4AAY - chains E and F of the 4 polymer chains in the assembly; structure by X-ray diffraction, 2.70 A resolution.

Chain E:
Name: AROA
From: Arsenite-oxidising bacterium NT-26
UniProt: Q6VAL8 (Q6VAL8_9RHIZ); residue numbers follow UniProt; this construct covers 1-845
Sequence (845 residues; numbered 1 to 845; the number before each row is that of its first residue):
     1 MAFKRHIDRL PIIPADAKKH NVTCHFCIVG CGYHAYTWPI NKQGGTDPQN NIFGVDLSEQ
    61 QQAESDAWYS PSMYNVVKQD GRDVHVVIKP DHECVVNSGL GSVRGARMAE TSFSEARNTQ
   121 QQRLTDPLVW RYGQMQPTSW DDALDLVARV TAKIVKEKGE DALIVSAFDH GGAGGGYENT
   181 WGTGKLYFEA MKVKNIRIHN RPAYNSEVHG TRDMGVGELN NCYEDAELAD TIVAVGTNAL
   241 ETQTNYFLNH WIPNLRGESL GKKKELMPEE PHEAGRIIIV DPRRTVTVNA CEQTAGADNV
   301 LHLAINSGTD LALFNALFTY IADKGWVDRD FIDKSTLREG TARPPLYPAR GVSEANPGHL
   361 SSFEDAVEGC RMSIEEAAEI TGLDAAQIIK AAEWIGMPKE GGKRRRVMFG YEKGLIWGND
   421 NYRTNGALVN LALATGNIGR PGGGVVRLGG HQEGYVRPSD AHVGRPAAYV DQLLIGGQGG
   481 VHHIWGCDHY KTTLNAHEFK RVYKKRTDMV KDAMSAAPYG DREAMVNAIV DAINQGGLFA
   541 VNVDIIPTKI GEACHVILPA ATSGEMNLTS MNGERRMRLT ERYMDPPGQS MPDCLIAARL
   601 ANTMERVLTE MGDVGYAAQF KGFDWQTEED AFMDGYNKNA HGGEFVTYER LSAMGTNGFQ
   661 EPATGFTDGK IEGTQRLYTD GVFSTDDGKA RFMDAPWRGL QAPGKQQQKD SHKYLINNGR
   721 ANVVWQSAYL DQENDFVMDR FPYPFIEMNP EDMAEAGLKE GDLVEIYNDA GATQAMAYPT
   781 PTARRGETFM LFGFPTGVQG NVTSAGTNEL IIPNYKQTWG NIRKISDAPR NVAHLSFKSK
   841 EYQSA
Not modelled in the structure: 1, 845
Bound ions: 3Fe-4S cluster Fe: Cys24, Cys27, Cys31
Small-molecule neighbours:
  - 3Fe-4S cluster (F3S): Cys24, Phe26, Cys27, Val29, Gly30, Cys31, Tyr33, Gly101, Ser102, Arg104, Gly105, Thr244, Asn245
  - molybdopterin guanosine dinucleotide (MGD; 2-amino-5,6-dimercapto-7-methyl-3,7,8a,9-tetrahydro-8-oxa-1,3,9,10-tetraaza-anthracen-4-one guanosine dinucleotide), molecule 1: Cys27, Arg104, Val235, Gly236, Thr237, Asn238, Glu241, Thr242, Gln243, Val280, Asp281, Pro282, Arg283, Thr285, Ile305, Ser307, Gly308, Asp310, Glu412, Lys413, Gly414, Gly449, Gly450, His451, Asn717, Gly719, Arg720, Ala721, Asn722, Val724, Trp725, Gln726, Phe789, Lys816, Gln817
  - molybdopterin guanosine dinucleotide (MGD), molecule 2: Ala173, Gly174, His199, Asn200, Lys413, Trp417, His451, Gly486, Cys487, Asp488, Thr492, Val543, Asp544, Ile545, Ile546, Thr548, Ala560, Ala561, Thr562, Met566, Asp593, Asn718, Arg720, Gln726, Ser727, Tyr729, Phe792, Gln799, Gly800, Thr803, Tyr815, Lys816
  - oxygen atom (O): His199, Asn200, Glu207, Lys413, Gly450, His451
From the paper describing this entry:
  - binding site for 3Fe-4S cluster: Thr244 to Arg256
  - binding site for molybdopterin guanosine dinucleotide: His199, His451
  - binding site for oxygen atom: Asn200, Glu207, Arg447

Chain F:
Name: AROB
From: Arsenite-oxidising bacterium NT-26
UniProt: Q6VAL9 (Q6VAL9_9RHIZ); residues 1-175 here = UniProt positions 1-175
Sequence (175 residues; row label = number of the first residue in the row):
     1 MSRCQNMVDI GRRQFLRGGA LAAAGATAAV FGVGAPQARA ATAAAGVEYP ANRLANISEL
    61 TLNEPLDVAY PDEDAAGVLL KLGTRVEGGV GPDGDIVGFS TICPHKGFPL SYSADNKTFN
   121 CPGHFSVFDP EKGGQQVWGQ ATQNLPQYVL RVADNGDIFA EGVDELIYGR LSNVL
Not modelled in the structure: 1-43
Bound ions: 2Fe-2S cluster Fe: Cys103, His105, Cys121, His124
Small-molecule neighbours: 2Fe-2S cluster (FES): Cys103, His105, Lys106, Gly107, Phe108, Cys121, Gly123, His124, Phe125, Ser126
From the paper describing this entry:
  - binding site for 2Fe-2S cluster: Phe108, Ser126
  - mutagenesis - S126T: decreased catalytic activity on DCPIP
  - mutagenesis - F108C/G123C: unchanged stability

Interface between chain E and chain F:
Residue-residue contacts (119):
  Ala2(E) - Glu87(F)  hydrogen bond (backbone-side chain)
  Ala2(E) - Lys132(F)
  Ala2(E) - Gly133(F)
  Ala2(E) - Gln135(F)
  Ala2(E) - Asn144(F)
  Phe3(E) - Asn144(F)  hydrogen bond (backbone-side chain)
  Lys4(E) - Gly133(F)  hydrogen bond (side chain-backbone)
  Lys4(E) - Asn144(F)
  Lys4(E) - Leu145(F)  hydrogen bond (side chain-backbone)
  Lys4(E) - Gln147(F)
  Lys4(E) - Asp164(F)  salt bridge
  Lys4(E) - Glu165(F)
  Arg5(E) - Thr142(F)  hydrogen bond (side chain-backbone)
  Arg5(E) - Gln143(F)
  Arg5(E) - Glu165(F)  salt bridge
  His6(E) - Asp164(F)  hydrogen bond (backbone-backbone)
  Ile7(E) - Leu166(F)
  Asp8(E) - Val47(F)
  Asp8(E) - Tyr49(F)  hydrogen bond
  Asp8(E) - Val163(F)
  Asp8(E) - Leu166(F)
  Asp8(E) - Ser172(F)
  Asp8(E) - Asn173(F)  hydrogen bond (backbone-backbone)
  Arg9(E) - Ala45(F)  hydrogen bond (side chain-backbone)
  Arg9(E) - Gly46(F)
  Arg9(E) - Val47(F)
  Arg9(E) - Leu171(F)
  Arg9(E) - Ser172(F)
  Leu10(E) - Leu166(F)  hydrophobic
  Leu10(E) - Leu171(F)  hydrogen bond (backbone-backbone)
  Leu57(E) - Leu171(F)  hydrophobic
  Leu57(E) - Leu175(F)
  Ser58(E) - Leu175(F)
  Gln60(E) - Asp74(F)
  Gln60(E) - Tyr168(F)  hydrogen bond (side chain-backbone)
  Gln60(E) - Gly169(F)
  Gln60(E) - Arg170(F)  hydrogen bond
  Gln60(E) - Leu175(F)
  Gln61(E) - Gly169(F)  hydrogen bond (backbone-backbone)
  Gln62(E) - Tyr168(F)
  Ala63(E) - Lys106(F)
  Ala63(E) - Gly107(F)
  Ala63(E) - Tyr168(F)
  Glu64(E) - Lys106(F)  hydrogen bond (backbone-backbone)
  Glu64(E) - Phe108(F)
  Glu64(E) - Tyr168(F)  hydrogen bond (backbone-side chain)
  Ser65(E) - Tyr168(F)  hydrogen bond (backbone-side chain)
  Trp68(E) - Pro104(F)
  Trp68(E) - Gln143(F)
  Trp68(E) - Leu166(F)
  Trp68(E) - Ile167(F)
  Trp68(E) - Tyr168(F)  hydrophobic
  Trp68(E) - Gly169(F)
  Trp68(E) - Arg170(F)  hydrogen bond (side chain-backbone)
  Trp68(E) - Leu171(F)
  Tyr69(E) - Leu166(F)
  Tyr69(E) - Leu171(F)
  Ser70(E) - Thr142(F)  hydrogen bond
  Ser70(E) - Gln143(F)
  Pro71(E) - Gln143(F)
  Pro71(E) - Glu165(F)
  Pro71(E) - Leu166(F)
  Ser72(E) - Thr142(F)  hydrogen bond
  Gly99(E) - Lys106(F)  hydrogen bond (backbone-side chain)
  Leu100(E) - His124(F)
  Gly101(E) - His105(F)  hydrogen bond (backbone-side chain)
  Ser102(E) - Gln140(F)
  Val103(E) - Gly139(F)
  Val103(E) - Gln140(F)  hydrogen bond (backbone-side chain)
  Val103(E) - Ala141(F)
  Val103(E) - Thr142(F)
  Ala106(E) - Thr142(F)
  Leu240(E) - Trp138(F)  hydrophobic
  Leu240(E) - Gln140(F)
  Glu241(E) - Trp138(F)  hydrogen bond
  Thr244(E) - Gln140(F)
  Leu248(E) - His124(F)
  Leu248(E) - Phe125(F)  hydrophobic
  Arg256(E) - Pro122(F)
  Val286(E) - Trp138(F)  hydrophobic
  Ala290(E) - Phe125(F)  hydrophobic
  Thr294(E) - Phe125(F)
  Asn722(E) - Trp138(F)
  Asn722(E) - Gly139(F)  hydrogen bond (side chain-backbone)
  Asn722(E) - Gln140(F)  hydrogen bond
  Phe736(E) - Gln136(F)
  Phe736(E) - Ala141(F)
  Phe736(E) - Thr142(F)
  Phe736(E) - Gln143(F)
  Phe736(E) - Asn144(F)
  Asp739(E) - Gln135(F)  hydrogen bond
  Arg740(E) - Gln135(F)  hydrogen bond
  Arg740(E) - Gln136(F)  hydrogen bond (side chain-backbone)
  Arg740(E) - Val137(F)  hydrogen bond (side chain-backbone)
  Tyr778(E) - Val137(F)
  Ala833(E) - Lys132(F)  hydrogen bond (backbone-side chain)
  His834(E) - Lys132(F)
  His834(E) - Gln135(F)
  Leu835(E) - Lys132(F)
  Leu835(E) - Gln135(F)
  Ser836(E) - Asp129(F)  hydrogen bond
  Ser836(E) - Gln135(F)  hydrogen bond (backbone-side chain)
  Ser836(E) - Val137(F)
  Lys838(E) - Asn116(F)  hydrogen bond (side chain-backbone)
  Lys838(E) - Lys117(F)  hydrogen bond (side chain-backbone)
  Lys838(E) - Thr118(F)
  Lys838(E) - Asp129(F)  salt bridge
  Lys838(E) - Glu131(F)  salt bridge
  Lys838(E) - Val137(F)
  Ser839(E) - Val137(F)
  Lys840(E) - Trp138(F)
  Tyr842(E) - Asn120(F)
  Tyr842(E) - Cys121(F)
  Tyr842(E) - Pro122(F)
  Tyr842(E) - Phe125(F)
  Tyr842(E) - Val127(F)  hydrophobic
  Gln843(E) - Ser113(F)  hydrogen bond
  Gln843(E) - Asn116(F)  hydrogen bond
  Gln843(E) - Asn120(F)  hydrogen bond (backbone-side chain)
Also at the interface, not in a pair above, chain E (58 interface residues in all): Ile12, Glu59, Pro90, Arg104, Arg107, Ile252, Glu841, Ser844
Also at the interface, not in a pair above, chain F (55 interface residues in all): Ala44, Ala75, Ser111, Gly123, Ser126, Gly134

Summary:
The interface between chain E and chain F involves 58 residues on one side and 55 on the other; the contacts
include 37 hydrogen bonds and 4 salt bridges. Polar pairs include Lys4(E)-Asp164(F), Arg5(E)-Glu165(F) and
Lys838(E)-Asp129(F). The paper reports a binding site for oxygen atom at Asn200(E), Glu207(E) and Arg447(E);
S126T of chain F reduces catalytic activity on DCPIP.
Here chain E is AROA and chain F is AROB, both from Arsenite-oxidising bacterium NT-26. Entry 4AAY (Crystal
Structure of the arsenite oxidase protein complex from Rhizobium species strain NT-26) was determined by X-ray
diffraction.
